8UHE - chains D and S of the 19 polymer chains in the assembly; structure by electron microscopy, 2.78 A resolution.

== Chain D ==
Name: ApcB2
Organism: Synechococcus sp. PCC 7335
UniProt: B4WKI8 (B4WKI8_SYNS7); residue numbers follow UniProt; this construct covers 1-161
Chain sequence (161 residues; row label = number of the first residue in the row):
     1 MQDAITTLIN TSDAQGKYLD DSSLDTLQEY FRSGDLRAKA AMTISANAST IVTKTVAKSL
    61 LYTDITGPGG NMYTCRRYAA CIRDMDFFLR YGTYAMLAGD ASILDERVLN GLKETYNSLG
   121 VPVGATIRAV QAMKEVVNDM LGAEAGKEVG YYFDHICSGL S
Glycans and other covalent adducts: phycocyanobilin (CYC) linked to Cys-81
Modified / non-standard residues: Asn-71 (N-methyl asparagine; MEN)
Small-molecule neighbours:
  - phycocyanobilin (CYC), molecule 1: Leu-60, Ile-65, Asn-71, Met-72, Arg-76, Arg-77, Ala-80, Arg-83, Asp-84, Met-85, Phe-87, Phe-88, Arg-107, Val-108, Leu-112, Thr-115, Tyr-116, Leu-119, Val-121, Pro-122, Ala-125, Thr-126
  - phycocyanobilin (CYC), molecule 2: Leu-61, Tyr-62, Thr-66, Met-72, Tyr-73, Thr-74, Cys-75, Tyr-78
Reported in the primary citation:
  - binding site for phycocyanobilin: Phe-87

== Chain S ==
Name: ApcC
Organism: Synechococcus sp. PCC 7335
UniProt: B4WI75 (B4WI75_SYNS7); residue numbers follow UniProt; this construct covers 1-67
Chain sequence (67 residues; numbered 1 to 67; the number before each row is that of its first residue):
     1 MRMFRVTACV PSQTRIRTQR ELQNTYFTKL VPYDNWFKEQ QRIQKMGGTI VKVELATGRR
    61 GANTGLA
Small-molecule neighbours:
  - phycocyanobilin (CYC), molecule 1: Arg-2, Tyr-33, Trp-36, Phe-37, Gln-40, Gln-41, Gln-44
  - phycocyanobilin (CYC), molecule 2: Ser-12, Arg-17, Leu-22, Gln-23, Asn-24, Thr-25
Reported in the primary citation:
  - binding site for phycocyanobilin: Gln-44

== Interface between chain D and chain S ==
Residue-residue contacts - 40 pairs, chain D then chain S:
  Tyr-73(D) / Asn-63(S)
  Thr-74(D) / Asn-63(S)
  Arg-76(D) / Arg-2(S)
  Arg-76(D) / Ala-62(S)  hydrogen bond (side chain-backbone)
  Arg-76(D) / Asn-63(S)  hydrogen bond (side chain-backbone)
  Arg-76(D) / Leu-66(S)
  Arg-77(D) / Gly-61(S)
  Arg-77(D) / Ala-62(S)  hydrogen bond (side chain-backbone)
  Arg-77(D) / Asn-63(S)  hydrogen bond
  Arg-83(D) / Phe-37(S)
  Phe-87(D) / Phe-37(S)  hydrophobic
  Phe-87(D) / Gln-41(S)
  Tyr-91(D) / Gln-41(S)  hydrogen bond
  Tyr-91(D) / Lys-45(S)
  Glu-106(D) / Gln-44(S)
  Arg-107(D) / Gln-41(S)
  Arg-107(D) / Gln-44(S)  hydrogen bond (backbone-side chain)
  Arg-107(D) / Lys-45(S)
  Val-108(D) / Gln-44(S)
  Asn-110(D) / Gln-44(S)  hydrogen bond (backbone-side chain)
  Asn-110(D) / Gly-48(S)  hydrogen bond (side chain-backbone)
  Asn-110(D) / Ile-50(S)
  Gly-111(D) / Gln-40(S)  hydrogen bond (backbone-side chain)
  Leu-112(D) / Gln-40(S)
  Glu-114(D) / Ile-50(S)
  Glu-114(D) / Val-53(S)
  Thr-115(D) / Trp-36(S)  hydrogen bond
  Thr-115(D) / Gln-40(S)  hydrogen bond
  Thr-115(D) / Val-53(S)
  Asn-117(D) / Arg-60(S)  hydrogen bond (backbone-side chain)
  Ser-118(D) / Phe-4(S)
  Ser-118(D) / Val-53(S)
  Ser-118(D) / Glu-54(S)
  Ser-118(D) / Leu-55(S)  hydrogen bond (side chain-backbone)
  Ser-118(D) / Arg-60(S)
  Leu-119(D) / Arg-2(S)
  Leu-119(D) / Phe-4(S)  hydrophobic
  Leu-119(D) / Tyr-33(S)  hydrophobic
  Leu-119(D) / Arg-60(S)
  Gly-120(D) / Arg-60(S)
Other interface residues (no listed pair), chain S (23 interface residues in all): Thr-49, Val-51, Lys-52, Thr-64

== In short ==
The interface between chain D and chain S involves 19 residues on one side and 23 on the other; the contacts
include 13 hydrogen bonds. Polar contacts include Arg-76(D)/Ala-62(S), Arg-76(D)/Asn-63(S) and
Arg-77(D)/Ala-62(S). Bound to chain D: phycocyanobilin. Ligands of chain S: phycocyanobilin. From the paper: a
binding site for phycocyanobilin at Phe-87(D) and Gln-44(S).
Chain D is ApcB2 and chain S is ApcC, both from Synechococcus sp. PCC 7335; the structure, Structure of the
far-red light-absorbing allophycocyanin core expressed during FaRLiP, was determined by electron microscopy
(same publication as 8UHI).
